6W1K - chain A; structure by X-ray diffraction, 1.85 A resolution.

== Chain A ==
Protein: Hydroxyglutarate synthase
From: Oryza sativa
UniProtKB: Q8H916 (Q8H916_ORYSJ); residue numbers follow UniProt; this construct covers 2-317
Sequence (322 residues; numbered 2 to 323; the number before each row is that of its first residue):
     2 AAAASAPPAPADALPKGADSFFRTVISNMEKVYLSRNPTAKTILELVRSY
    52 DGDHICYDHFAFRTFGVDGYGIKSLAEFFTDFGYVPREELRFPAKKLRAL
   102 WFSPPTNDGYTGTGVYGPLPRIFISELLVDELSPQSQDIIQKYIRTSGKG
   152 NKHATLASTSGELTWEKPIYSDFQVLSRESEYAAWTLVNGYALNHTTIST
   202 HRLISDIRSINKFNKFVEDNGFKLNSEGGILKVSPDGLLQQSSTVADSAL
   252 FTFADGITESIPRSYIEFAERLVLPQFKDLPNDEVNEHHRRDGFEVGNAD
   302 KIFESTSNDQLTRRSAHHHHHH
Unresolved in the structure: 2, 315-323
Construct notes: expression tag (318-323)
Bound ions: Ni2+: His-60, His-196, Glu-268 (together with 2-oxoadipic acid)
Residues lining bound ligands: 2-oxoadipic acid (OOG): His-60, Ala-62, Arg-64, Phe-124, Ser-126, Asn-195, His-196, Gln-242, Tyr-266, Glu-268, Phe-295, Ala-300, Ile-303, Phe-304
What the authors report for this chain:
  - binding site for 2-oxoadipic acid: Arg-64

== Overview ==
Chain A binds 2-oxoadipic acid. His-60, His-196 and Glu-268 form the Ni2+ site. From the paper: a binding site
for 2-oxoadipic acid at Arg-64.
Chain A is Hydroxyglutarate synthase (Oryza sativa); the structure, Crystal structure of the hydroxyglutarate
synthase in complex with 2-oxoadipate from Oryza sativa, was determined by X-ray diffraction, deposited
together with 6W1G and 6W1H.
